PDB entry 2VR0 | X-ray diffraction, 2.80 A resolution | chains B and C of the 6 polymer chains in the assembly

Chain B:
Molecule: Cytochrome C nitrite reductase, catalytic subunit nfra
Source organism: Desulfovibrio vulgaris
Notes: EC 1.7.2.2
UniProt: Q72EF3 (Q72EF3_DESVH); residue numbers follow UniProt; this construct covers 1-524
Chain sequence (524 residues; numbered 1 to 524; the number before each row is that of its first residue):
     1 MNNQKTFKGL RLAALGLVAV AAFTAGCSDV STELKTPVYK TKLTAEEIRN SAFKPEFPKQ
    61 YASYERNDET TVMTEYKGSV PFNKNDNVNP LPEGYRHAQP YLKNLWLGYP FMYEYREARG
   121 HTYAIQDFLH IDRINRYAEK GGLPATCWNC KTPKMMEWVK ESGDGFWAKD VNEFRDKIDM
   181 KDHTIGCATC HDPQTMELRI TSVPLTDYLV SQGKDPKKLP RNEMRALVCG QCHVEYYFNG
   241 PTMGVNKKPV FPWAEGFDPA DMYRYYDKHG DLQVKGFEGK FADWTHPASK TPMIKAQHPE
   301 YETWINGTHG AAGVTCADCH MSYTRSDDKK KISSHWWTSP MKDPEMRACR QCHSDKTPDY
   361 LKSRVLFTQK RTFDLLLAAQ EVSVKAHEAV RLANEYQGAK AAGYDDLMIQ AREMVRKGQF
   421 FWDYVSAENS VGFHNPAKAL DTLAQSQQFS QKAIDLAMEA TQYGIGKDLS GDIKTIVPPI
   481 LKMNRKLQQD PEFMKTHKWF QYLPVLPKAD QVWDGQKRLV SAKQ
Unresolved in the structure: 1-24, 523-524
Swiss-Prot annotation at these positions:
  - region (Interaction with NrfH): D29 to Y39, R221, N222, D318 to K331, Q351 to D355
  - binding site (Ca(2+)): G78, E117, A118, E235, Y236, K295, Q297
  - binding site (heme): H121, C147, C150, K151, C187, C190, H191, C229, C232, H233, H309, C316, C319, H320, H335, C349, C352, H353, H434
  - site: K59 (Interaction with NrfH)
Covalently attached groups: heme c (HEC) linked to C150, C190, C229
Ion coordination: Ca2+ site 1: G78, E117, A118 (together with heme c); heme c Fe (5 sites), coordinated by H121, K151, H191, H233, H309, H320, H335, H353, H434; Ca2+ site 2: E235, Y236, K295, Q297
Ligand contacts:
  - heme c (HEC), molecule 1: T36, Y39, F53, F57, Q60, Y61, Y64, I185, G186, C187, H191, M196, L198, R221, R225, V228, A317, M321, Y323, I332, S333, H335, W337
  - heme c (HEC), molecule 2: T74, K77, G78, E117, A118, H233, E300, Y301, W304, H309, V314, T315, C316, C319, H320, S339, P340, M341, Q369, N429, S430, F433, H434
  - heme c (HEC), molecule 3: G78, S79, A118, R119, G120, H121, Y123, A124, D127, K151, I185, T189, V228, Q231, C232, H233, C316, H320, M321, W337, T338, K342
  - heme c (HEC), molecule 4: Y115, R116, A118, D127, F128, I131, R133, I134, L143, T146, C147, N149, K151, Q231, C232, H233, V234, Y236, F238, F251, H298, A427, N429
  - heme c (HEC), molecule 5: T308, H353, K356
  - heme c (HEC), molecule 6: T308, H309, A312, V314, D318, C319, P340, M346, A348, C349, C352, H353, L361, R364, V365, F433, P436

Chain C:
Molecule: Napc/nirt cytochrome C family protein
Source organism: Desulfovibrio vulgaris
Notes: EC 1.10.2.-
UniProt: Q72EF4 (Q72EF4_DESVH); residues 1-159 here = UniProt positions 1-159
Chain sequence (159 residues; numbered 1 to 159; the number before each row is that of its first residue):
     1 MSEEKSRNGP ARLKLVLGGA TLGVVALATV AFGMKYTDQR PFCTSCHIMN PVGVTHKLSG
    61 HANISCNDCH APHNLLAKLP FKAIAGARDV YMNTLGHPGD LILAGMETKE VVNANCKACH
   121 TMTNVEVASM EAKKYCTDCH RNVQHMRMKP ISTREVADE
Unresolved in the structure: 1-14, 159
Swiss-Prot annotation at these positions:
  - region (Interaction with NrfA): G99, D100, T123 to D158
  - binding site (heme): C43, C46, M49, H61, C66, C69, H70, D89, C116, C119, H120, C136, C139, H140, H145
  - binding site (a menaquinol): N67, K82, D89
  - site (Interaction with NrfA): R40, K57, N63
Covalently attached groups: heme c (HEC) linked to C43, C66, C69, C136
Ion coordination: heme c Fe site 1: H61, H120; heme c Fe site 2: H70, H145; heme c Fe site 3: H140 (shared with 1 residue of chain A)
Ligand contacts:
  - heme c (HEC), molecule 1: T37, F42, S45, C46, I48, M49, N67, H70, R88, D89, V90, M92, N93, P98, G99, I102, L103, A104, G105, T108
  - heme c (HEC), molecule 2: R40, M49, V52, G53, H56, H61, I64, S65, H70, I102, L103, A104, K109, V112, T137, V143, Q144, H145
  - heme c (HEC), molecule 3: G60, H61, I64, D68, H73, V112, N115, C116, C119, H120, T137, H140, V143
  - heme c (HEC), molecule 4: C116, K117, H120, T123, N124, S129, M130, K133, C139, H140
  - heme c (HEC), molecule 5: C119, H120, T121, M122, T123
  - heme c (HEC), molecule 6: E126, V127, A128
  - heme c (HEC), molecule 7: K133, D138, C139, R141, M148
  - heme c (HEC), molecule 8: R141, M148, K149, P150, I151
  - 2-heptyl-4-hydroxy quinoline N-oxide (HQO): M34, T37, F42, N67, H70, F81, K82, A85, G86, D89

How chain B and chain C interact:
Pairs across the interface (69; chain B residue first):
  A25(B) - F42(C)
  G26(B) - Y36(C)  hydrogen bond (backbone-side chain)
  G26(B) - P41(C)
  G26(B) - F42(C)
  G26(B) - S45(C)
  C27(B) - Y36(C)
  C27(B) - P41(C)
  S28(B) - P41(C)
  D29(B) - R40(C)  salt bridge
  D29(B) - K57(C)  salt bridge
  V30(B) - R40(C)
  V30(B) - T44(C)
  V30(B) - N50(C)
  V30(B) - G53(C)
  V30(B) - K57(C)  hydrogen bond (backbone-side chain)
  S31(B) - V54(C)
  T32(B) - L58(C)
  L34(B) - S152(C)
  L34(B) - T153(C)
  L34(B) - R154(C)
  L34(B) - E155(C)
  T36(B) - V156(C)
  P37(B) - A157(C)
  R221(B) - S152(C)  hydrogen bond (side chain-backbone)
  R221(B) - E155(C)  hydrogen bond (side chain-backbone)
  R221(B) - V156(C)
  N222(B) - P150(C)
  N222(B) - S152(C)  hydrogen bond
  R225(B) - I151(C)
  R225(B) - S152(C)
  A312(B) - P150(C)
  G313(B) - P150(C)
  D318(B) - P150(C)
  D318(B) - I151(C)  hydrogen bond (side chain-backbone)
  Y323(B) - I151(C)  hydrophobic
  Y323(B) - E155(C)
  Y323(B) - V156(C)
  Y323(B) - A157(C)
  T324(B) - D100(C)  hydrogen bond
  R325(B) - I48(C)
  R325(B) - H97(C)
  R325(B) - G99(C)  hydrogen bond (side chain-backbone)
  R325(B) - D100(C)  hydrogen bond (backbone-side chain)
  R325(B) - I102(C)
  S326(B) - H97(C)
  S326(B) - D100(C)
  K329(B) - N93(C)
  K329(B) - T94(C)
  K329(B) - G96(C)
  K330(B) - D158(C)
  K331(B) - P51(C)
  K331(B) - E155(C)
  K331(B) - V156(C)
  K331(B) - A157(C)
  K331(B) - D158(C)  hydrogen bond (backbone-side chain)
  R347(B) - D100(C)
  R347(B) - L101(C)
  R350(B) - L101(C)
  R350(B) - L103(C)
  Q351(B) - D100(C)  hydrogen bond (side chain-backbone)
  Q351(B) - L101(C)
  Q351(B) - R154(C)  hydrogen bond (backbone-side chain)
  C352(B) - R147(C)  hydrogen bond (backbone-side chain)
  C352(B) - R154(C)
  H353(B) - R147(C)
  S354(B) - L103(C)
  S354(B) - Q144(C)  hydrogen bond
  S354(B) - R147(C)
  D355(B) - R147(C)  salt bridge
Other interface residues (no listed pair), chain B (34 interface residues in all): K35, V314, D328
Other interface residues (no listed pair), chain C (37 interface residues in all): H47, M92, P98, M148

Summary:
34 residues of chain B face 37 of chain C across their interface, with 14 hydrogen bonds and 3 salt bridges.
Polar contacts include D29(B)-R40(C), D29(B)-K57(C) and D355(B)-R147(C). 2 heme c molecules are bound between
chain B and chain C.
Chain B is Cytochrome C nitrite reductase, catalytic subunit nfra and chain C is Napc/nirt cytochrome C family
protein, both from Desulfovibrio vulgaris; the structure, Crystal structure of cytochrome c nitrite reductase
NrfHA complex bound to the HQNO inhibitor, was determined by X-ray diffraction.
